Entry 6GCH (X-ray diffraction, 2.10 A resolution); this record covers chains E and G of the 3 polymer chains in the assembly.

# Chain E
Protein: Gamma-chymotrypsin A
From: Bos taurus
Notes: EC 3.4.21.1
UniProt: P00766 (CTRA_BOVIN); residue numbers follow UniProt; this construct covers 1-13
Sequence (13 residues; each row starts with the number of its first residue):
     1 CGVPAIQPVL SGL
Disordered / not traced: 12-13

# Chain G
Protein: Gamma-chymotrypsin A
From: Bos taurus
Notes: EC 3.4.21.1
UniProt: P00766 (CTRA_BOVIN); numbering as in UniProt (aligned over 149-245)
Sequence (97 residues; each row starts with the number of its first residue):
   149 ANTPDRLQQA SLPLLSNTNC KKYWGTKIKD AMICAGASGV SSCMGDSGGP LVCKKNGAWT
   209 LVGIVSWGSS TCSTSTPGVY ARVTALVNWV QQTLAAN
Disordered / not traced: 149-150
Swiss-Prot annotation at these positions:
  - active site: Ser195 (Charge relay system)
Disulfides: Cys168-Cys182, Cys191-Cys220
Covalent attachments: compound APF linked to Ser195
Residues lining bound ligands: APF (1,1,1-trifluoro-3-acetamido-4-phenyl butan-2-one(N-acetyl-L-phenylalanyl trifluoromethyl ketone)): Ser190, Cys191, Met192, Gly193, Asp194, Val213, Ser214, Trp215, Gly216, Ser217, Cys220

# How chain E and chain G interact
Contacting residue pairs - 7 pairs, chain E then chain G:
  Cys1(E) - Ala206(G)
  Gly2(E) - Ala206(G)
  Gly2(E) - Trp207(G)  hydrogen bond (backbone-backbone)
  Val3(E) - Gly205(G)
  Val9(E) - Gln157(G)  hydrogen bond (backbone-side chain)
  Leu10(E) - Gln157(G)
  Ser11(E) - Gln157(G)
Interface residues without a listed pair, chain E (8 interface residues in all): Pro4, Pro8
Interface residues without a listed pair, chain G (5 interface residues in all): Ser159

# In short
Chain E and chain G form an interface of 8 and 5 residues respectively; the contacts include 2 hydrogen bonds.
Among the polar pairs are Val9(E)-Gln157(G) and Gly2(E)-Trp207(G). Compound APF is covalently linked to
Ser195(G). From UniProt: active-site residue Ser195(G) on chain G.
Here chain E is Gamma-chymotrypsin A and chain G is Gamma-chymotrypsin A, both from Bos taurus. Entry 6GCH
(Structure of chymotrypsin-*trifluoromethyl ketone inhibitor complexes. comparison of slowly and rapidly
equilibrating inhibitors) was determined by X-ray diffraction, deposited together with 7GCH.
